7VUR - chains A and B; structure by X-ray diffraction, 1.70 A resolution.

== Chain A (and B) ==
Molecule: AlleyCat
From: Homo sapiens
Notes: chain B of this document is another copy of the same molecule, construct and numbering; everything in this record applies to it too
Sequence (73 residues; row label = number of the first residue in the row):
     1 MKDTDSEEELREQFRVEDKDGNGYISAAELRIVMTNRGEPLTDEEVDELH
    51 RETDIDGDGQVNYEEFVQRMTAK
Unresolved in the structure: 1-7, 73 (chain B: 1-5, 72-73)
Ion coordination: Ca2+ site 1: Arg15, Asp18 (shared with Glu64(B) of chain B); Ca2+ site 2: Asp18, Asp20, Asn22, Tyr24, Glu29; Ca2+ site 3: Asp54, Asp56, Asp58, Gln60, Glu65

== Interface between chain A and chain B ==
Residue-residue contacts (29; chain A residue first):
  Ser26(A) with Asp58(B), hydrogen bond (side chain-backbone); Gln60(B)
  Ala27(A) with Asp58(B); Gly59(B); Gln60(B), hydrogen bond (backbone-side chain)
  Ala28(A) with Gly57(B); Asp58(B), hydrogen bond (backbone-backbone); Gly59(B)
  Arg31(A) with Gly59(B)
  Asp43(A) with Arg51(B), salt bridge
  Glu44(A) with Ala27(B); Ala28(B); Arg31(B); Asp43(B); Val46(B); Asp47(B)
  Asp47(A) with Ser26(B); Ala27(B), hydrogen bond (side chain-backbone); Ala28(B), hydrogen bond (side chain-backbone)
  His50(A) with Gln60(B)
  Arg51(A) with Asp20(B)
  Gly57(A) with Asn22(B)
  Asp58(A) with Asn22(B); Tyr24(B)
  Gly59(A) with Asn22(B); Tyr24(B); Gln60(B), hydrogen bond (backbone-side chain)
  Gln60(A) with Tyr24(B), hydrogen bond; Gln60(B)
Interface residues without a listed pair, chain B (17 interface residues in all): Gly21, His50

== Overview ==
13 residues of chain A face 17 of chain B across their interface; the contacts include 7 hydrogen bonds and 1
salt bridge. Polar contacts include Asp43(A)-Arg51(B), Ser26(A)-Asp58(B) and Ala27(A)-Gln60(B). Arg15(A) and
Asp18(A) coordinate Ca2+ site 1.
Chain A and chain B are both AlleyCat (Homo sapiens); the structure, Crystal structure of AlleyCat9 with
calcium but no inhibitor, was determined by X-ray diffraction, deposited together with 7VUC, 7VUS, 7VUT and
7VUU.
